6WG7 - chains B and F of the 8 polymer chains in the assembly; structure by electron microscopy, 8.30 A resolution (very low resolution: no residue pairs are listed; an interface is given only as per-side residue counts).

== Chain B ==
Molecule: 35-nt DNA strand
Sequence (35 nucleotides; each row starts with the number of its first residue):
     1 AACGATATACCTTTATACCTGTTATACCAGATCAA

== Chain F ==
Molecule: HTH-type transcriptional repressor NanR
From: Escherichia coli
Reference sequence: J7QHT8 (J7QHT8_ECOLX); numbering as in UniProt (aligned over 1-263)
Amino-acid sequence (263 residues; each row starts with the number of its first residue):
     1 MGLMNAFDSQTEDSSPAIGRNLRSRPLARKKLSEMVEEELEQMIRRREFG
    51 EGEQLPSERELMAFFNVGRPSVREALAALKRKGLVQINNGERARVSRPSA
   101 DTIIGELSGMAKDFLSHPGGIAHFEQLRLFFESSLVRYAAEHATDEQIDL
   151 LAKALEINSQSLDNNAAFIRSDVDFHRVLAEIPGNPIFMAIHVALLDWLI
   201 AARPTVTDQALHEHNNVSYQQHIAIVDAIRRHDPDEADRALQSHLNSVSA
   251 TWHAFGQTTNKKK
Not modelled in the structure: 1-20, 249-263

== Interface between chain B and chain F ==
At this resolution (8 A) residue pairs are not listed: 11 residues of chain B and 13 of chain F lie at the interface.

== Summary ==
The interface between chain B and chain F involves 11 residues on one side and 13 on the other.
Chain B is a 35-nt DNA strand and chain F is HTH-type transcriptional repressor NanR (Escherichia coli); the
structure, Coordinates of NanR dimer fitted in Hexameric NanR-DNA hetero-complex cryo-EM map, was determined
by electron microscopy (same publication as 6WFQ).
